1TWJ - chains C and D of the 4 polymer chains in the assembly; structure by X-ray diffraction, 2.50 A resolution.

== Chain C (and D) ==
Protein: Hypothetical UPF0062 protein yexA
From: Bacillus subtilis
Notes: chain D of this document is another copy of the same molecule, construct and numbering; everything in this record applies to it too
Reference sequence: P12049 (YEXA_BACSU); numbering as in UniProt (aligned over 1-84)
Amino-acid sequence (84 residues; row label = number of the first residue in the row):
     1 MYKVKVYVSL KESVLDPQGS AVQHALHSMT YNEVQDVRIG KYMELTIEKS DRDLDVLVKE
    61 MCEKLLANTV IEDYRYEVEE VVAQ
Disordered / not traced: 80-84 (chain D: 81-84)
What the authors report for this chain:
  - self-association interface (contacts with another copy of this molecule); pairs are residue here / residue on that copy: Val78-Tyr76 (backbone contact)
  - contacts within the chain: Asp51-Asp53

== Chain C / chain D interface ==
Pairs across the interface (63; chain C residue first):
  Met1(C) with Gln35(D)
  Tyr7(C) with Tyr7(D), hydrophobic; Tyr42(D), hydrophobic; Arg75(D)
  Val22(C) with Leu65(D); Leu66(D), hydrophobic
  Ala25(C) with Leu65(D), hydrophobic
  Leu26(C) with Leu65(D), hydrophobic
  Met29(C) with Lys64(D)
  Tyr31(C) with Leu57(D), hydrophobic; Glu60(D), hydrogen bond; Lys64(D), hydrogen bond
  Glu33(C) with Thr46(D); Ile47(D); Glu48(D), hydrogen bond (backbone-backbone); Ser50(D); Leu57(D)
  Val34(C) with Thr46(D)
  Gln35(C) with Thr46(D), hydrogen bond (backbone-backbone); Glu48(D)
  Asp36(C) with Glu44(D); Leu45(D); Thr46(D), hydrogen bond (backbone-backbone)
  Val37(C) with Glu44(D)
  Arg38(C) with Tyr42(D); Met43(D); Glu44(D), hydrogen bond (backbone-backbone)
  Ile39(C) with Tyr42(D); Met43(D), hydrophobic
  Gly40(C) with Tyr42(D), hydrogen bond (backbone-backbone)
  Lys41(C) with Tyr42(D)
  Tyr42(C) with Tyr7(D), hydrophobic; Val8(D); Arg38(D); Ile39(D); Gly40(D), hydrogen bond (backbone-backbone); Lys41(D); Arg75(D)
  Met43(C) with Arg38(D)
  Glu44(C) with Asp36(D); Val37(D); Arg38(D), hydrogen bond (backbone-backbone)
  Leu45(C) with Asp36(D); Val37(D), hydrophobic
  Thr46(C) with Glu33(D); Val34(D); Gln35(D), hydrogen bond (backbone-backbone); Asp36(D), hydrogen bond (backbone-backbone)
  Ile47(C) with Glu33(D)
  Glu48(C) with Glu33(D), hydrogen bond (backbone-backbone)
  Ser50(C) with Glu33(D)
  Arg52(C) with Tyr31(D)
  Leu57(C) with Tyr31(D), hydrophobic; Glu33(D)
  Glu60(C) with Tyr31(D), hydrogen bond
  Met61(C) with Leu26(D), hydrophobic; Tyr31(D), hydrophobic
  Lys64(C) with Met29(D); Tyr31(D)
  Leu65(C) with Ala25(D), hydrophobic; Leu26(D), hydrophobic
  Arg75(C) with Tyr7(D), hydrogen bond; Tyr42(D)
Also at the interface, not in a pair above, chain C (35 interface residues in all): Lys5, Val8, Ser9, Leu66
Also at the interface, not in a pair above, chain D (33 interface residues in all): Ser9, Val22, Arg52, Met61

== In short ==
Chain C and chain D form an interface of 35 and 33 residues respectively; the contacts include 14 hydrogen
bonds. Among the polar pairs are Tyr31(C)-Glu60(D), Tyr31(C)-Lys64(D) and Arg75(C)-Tyr7(D). From the paper: a
self-association interface involving Val78(C); contacts within the chain involving Asp53(C) and Asp51(C).
Chain C and chain D are both Hypothetical UPF0062 protein yexA (Bacillus subtilis); the structure, Crystal
Structure of B. subtilis PurS P21 Crystal Form, was determined by X-ray diffraction, deposited together with
1T4A.
